Entry 5WKH (X-ray diffraction, 3.20 A resolution); this record covers chains A and D of the 5 polymer chains in the assembly.

== Chain A ==
Protein: HLA class I histocompatibility antigen, A-11 alpha chain
Source organism: Homo sapiens
UniProt: P13746 (1A11_HUMAN), isoform P13746-2; residues 1-274 here correspond to UniProt positions 25-298 (UniProt number = residue number + 24)
Amino-acid sequence (274 residues; numbered 1 to 274; the number before each row is that of its first residue):
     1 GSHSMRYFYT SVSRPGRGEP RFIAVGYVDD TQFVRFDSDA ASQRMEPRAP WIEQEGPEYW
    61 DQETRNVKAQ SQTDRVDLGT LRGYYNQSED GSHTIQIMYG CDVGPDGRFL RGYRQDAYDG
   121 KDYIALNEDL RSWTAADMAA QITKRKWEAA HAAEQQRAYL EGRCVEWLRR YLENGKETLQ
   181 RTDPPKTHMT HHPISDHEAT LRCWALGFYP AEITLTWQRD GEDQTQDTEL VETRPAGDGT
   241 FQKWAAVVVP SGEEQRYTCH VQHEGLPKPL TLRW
Disulfides: C101-C164, C203-C259
What the authors report for this chain:
  - mutagenesis - R65A, K68A: decreased binding to D13
  - mutagenesis - Q72A: increased binding to D13

== Chain D ==
Protein: T-cell receptor alpha variable 30, T-cell receptor, sp3.4 alpha chain
Source organism: Homo sapiens
UniProt: chimeric construct of A0A087WSZ9, K7N5N2: residues 3-101 from A0A087WSZ9 (A0A087WSZ9_HUMAN) positions 23-110 (offset varies); residues 124-212 from K7N5N2 positions 115-203 (UniProt number = residue number - 9)
Amino-acid sequence (198 residues; numbered 3 to 212; 12 numbers in that range are skipped by the numbering (no residue carries them; nothing is unmodelled there); the number before each row is that of its first residue):
     3 QPVQSPQAVI LREGEDAVIN CSSSKAL
    32 YS
    39 VHWYRQKHGE APIFLMILLK GGE
    66 QKGHDKISAS FNEKKQQSSL YLTASQLSYS GTYFCGLG
   105 DAGNMLTFGG GTRLMVKPHI QNPDPAVYQL RDSKSSDKSV CLFTDFDSQT NVSQSKDSDV
   165 YITDKCVLDM RSMDFKSNSA VAWSNKSDFA CANAFNNSII PEDTFFPS
Construct notes: engineered mutation I51 (Val64 in A0A087WSZ9); linker (102-103, 105-123)
Curated features (UniProtKB/Swiss-Prot):
  - glycosylation: N22 (N-linked (GlcNAc...) asparagine)

== Chain A / chain D interface ==
Pairs across the interface (9; chain A residue first):
  E58(A) with K27(D), salt bridge
  Q62(A) with D105(D), hydrogen bond; A106(D)
  R65(A) with D105(D), salt bridge; M109(D)
  N66(A) with G107(D)
  R163(A) with A28(D); L29(D), hydrogen bond (side chain-backbone); Y32(D)
Interface residues without a listed pair, chain D (9 interface residues in all): Q3

== Summary ==
Chain A and chain D form an interface of 5 and 9 residues respectively; the contacts include 2 hydrogen bonds
and 2 salt bridges. Among the polar pairs are E58(A)-K27(D), R65(A)-D105(D) and Q62(A)-D105(D). The paper
reports that R65A and K68A of chain A reduce binding to D13; Q72A of chain A increases binding to D13.
Chain A is HLA class I histocompatibility antigen, A-11 alpha chain and chain D is T-cell receptor alpha
variable 30, T-cell receptor, sp3.4 alpha chain, both from Homo sapiens; the structure, D30 TCR in complex
with HLA-A*11:01-GTS3, was determined by X-ray diffraction, deposited together with 5WJL, 5WJN and 5WKF.
